Entry 5M4R (X-ray diffraction, 3.10 A resolution); this record covers chains A and D.

# Chain A (and D)
Molecule: CD81 antigen
Organism: Homo sapiens
Notes: chain D of this document is another copy of the same molecule, construct and numbering; everything in this record applies to it too
Reference sequence: P60033 (CD81_HUMAN); numbering as in UniProt (aligned over 112-201)
Sequence (101 residues; numbered 110 to 210; the number before each row is that of its first residue):
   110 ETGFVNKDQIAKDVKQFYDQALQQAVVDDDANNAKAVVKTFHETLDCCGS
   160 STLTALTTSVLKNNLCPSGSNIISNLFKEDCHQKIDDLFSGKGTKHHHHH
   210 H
Not modelled in the structure: 110-114, 201-210 (chain D: 110-113, 139-140, 202-210)
Disulfide bonds: C156-C190, C157-C175
Sequence notes: expression tag (110-111, 202-210)
Swiss-Prot annotation at these positions:
  - site (Important for interaction with integrin): K116, K144, K148
  - mutagenesis: K116 (K116E: Reduces binding to integrin), I119 (I119A: No effect on integrin binding), K121 (K121E: No effect on integrin binding), K124 (K124E: No effect on integrin binding), F126 (F126A: No effect on integrin binding), K144 (K144E: Reduces binding to integrin; when associated with E-148), K148 (K148E: Reduces binding to integrin; when associated with E-144), F186 (F186A: No effect on integrin binding), K187 (K187E: No effect on integrin binding), E188 (E188K/Q: Strongly reduced affinity for HCV protein E2; when associated with E-196; E188K: Mildly reduced affinity for HCV protein E2), D196 (D196E: Strongly reduced affinity for HCV protein E2; when associated with K-188 or Q-188; D196K/Q/R: Strongly reduced affinity for HCV protein E2)

# Interface between chain A and chain D
Pairs across the interface - 35 pairs, chain A then chain D:
  K116(A) - F126(D)
  I119(A) - D122(D)
  I119(A) - V123(D)  hydrophobic
  I119(A) - F126(D)  hydrophobic
  D122(A) - I119(D)
  V123(A) - I119(D)  hydrophobic
  V123(A) - V123(D)  hydrophobic
  V123(A) - F198(D)  hydrophobic
  Q125(A) - V114(D)
  F126(A) - K116(D)
  F126(A) - I119(D)  hydrophobic
  F126(A) - F198(D)
  Q129(A) - V114(D)
  A145(A) - G200(D)
  V146(A) - F198(D)
  V146(A) - G200(D)
  T149(A) - L197(D)
  T149(A) - G200(D)
  T149(A) - K201(D)
  F150(A) - L197(D)
  F150(A) - F198(D)  hydrophobic
  T153(A) - T153(D)
  T153(A) - L197(D)
  L197(A) - T149(D)
  L197(A) - F150(D)
  L197(A) - T153(D)
  F198(A) - V123(D)  hydrophobic
  F198(A) - F126(D)
  F198(A) - V146(D)
  F198(A) - F150(D)  hydrophobic
  S199(A) - N142(D)
  S199(A) - V146(D)
  G200(A) - A145(D)
  G200(A) - V146(D)
  G200(A) - T149(D)
Interface residues without a listed pair, chain A (18 interface residues in all): L154, D196
Interface residues without a listed pair, chain D (18 interface residues in all): L154, S199

# Summary
Chain A and chain D each contribute 18 residues to their interface. Curated annotation (UniProt) lists 11
mutagenesis sites on chain A.
Chain A and chain D are both CD81 antigen (Homo sapiens); the structure, Structural tuning of CD81LEL (space
group C2), was determined by X-ray diffraction, deposited together with 5M2C, 5M33, 5M3D and 5M3T.
